Entry 3TA2 (X-ray diffraction, 1.90 A resolution); this record covers chain A.

[Chain A]
Protein: Nitrogen regulatory protein P-II (GlnB-3)
From: Archaeoglobus fulgidus
UniProt: O28524 (O28524_ARCFU); residues 1-109 here correspond to UniProt positions 12-120 (UniProt number = residue number + 11)
Amino-acid sequence (118 residues; each row starts with the number of its first residue):
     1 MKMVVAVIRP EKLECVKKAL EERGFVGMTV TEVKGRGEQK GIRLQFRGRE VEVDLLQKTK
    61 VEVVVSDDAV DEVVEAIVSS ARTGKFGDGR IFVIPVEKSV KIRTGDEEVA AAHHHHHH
Not modelled in the structure: 110-118
Differences from the reference sequence: expression tag (110-118)
Metal / ion sites: Mg2+: Gln39 (together with 2-oxoglutaric acid, ATP)
Small-molecule neighbours:
  - 2-oxoglutaric acid (AKG): Arg9, Arg36, Gly37, Glu38, Gln39, Lys40, Gly41, Ile42, Leu56, Lys58, Phe86, Gly87
  - ATP (adenosine-5'-triphosphate): Val7, Gly27, Met28, Thr29, Lys34, Gly35, Arg36, Gly37, Glu38, Gln39, Lys58, Glu62, Val63, Val64, Phe86, Gly87, Asp88, Gly89, Arg90, Phe92, Lys101, Arg103
Curated features (UniProtKB/Swiss-Prot):
  - binding site (ADP): Thr29, Gly37 to Gln39, Val64, Gly87 to Arg90
  - binding site (ATP): Thr29, Gly37 to Gln39, Val64, Gly87 to Arg90
  - binding site (2-oxoglutarate): Gly37 to Gly41, Lys58, Gly87
What the authors report for this chain:
  - Mg2+ coordination: Gln39
  - binding site for 2-oxoglutaric acid: Lys58
  - conformationally variable residues (loop rearrangement, side-chain flip): Gly35 to Leu56
  - mutagenesis - F86I (2-fold), F86P (1-2 fold): increased binding to ATP

[In short]
Ligands of chain A: 2-oxoglutaric acid and ATP. UniProt lists 9 ADP-binding residues, 9 ATP-binding residues
and 7 residues binding 2-oxoglutarate. The paper reports a binding site for 2-oxoglutaric acid at Lys58; F86I
and F86P increase binding to ATP.
Chain A is Nitrogen regulatory protein P-II (GlnB-3) (Archaeoglobus fulgidus); the structure, A. fulgidus
GlnK3, MgATP/2-OG complex, was determined by X-ray diffraction together with 3T9Z, 3TA0 and 3TA1 from the same
study.
